Entry 8ZOY (electron microscopy, 2.50 A resolution); this record covers chains A and B.

Chain A:
Molecule: Sodium-dependent noradrenaline transporter
Organism: Homo sapiens
Reference sequence: P23975 (SC6A2_HUMAN); residue numbers follow UniProt; this construct covers 47-617
Sequence (571 residues; row label = number of the first residue in the row):
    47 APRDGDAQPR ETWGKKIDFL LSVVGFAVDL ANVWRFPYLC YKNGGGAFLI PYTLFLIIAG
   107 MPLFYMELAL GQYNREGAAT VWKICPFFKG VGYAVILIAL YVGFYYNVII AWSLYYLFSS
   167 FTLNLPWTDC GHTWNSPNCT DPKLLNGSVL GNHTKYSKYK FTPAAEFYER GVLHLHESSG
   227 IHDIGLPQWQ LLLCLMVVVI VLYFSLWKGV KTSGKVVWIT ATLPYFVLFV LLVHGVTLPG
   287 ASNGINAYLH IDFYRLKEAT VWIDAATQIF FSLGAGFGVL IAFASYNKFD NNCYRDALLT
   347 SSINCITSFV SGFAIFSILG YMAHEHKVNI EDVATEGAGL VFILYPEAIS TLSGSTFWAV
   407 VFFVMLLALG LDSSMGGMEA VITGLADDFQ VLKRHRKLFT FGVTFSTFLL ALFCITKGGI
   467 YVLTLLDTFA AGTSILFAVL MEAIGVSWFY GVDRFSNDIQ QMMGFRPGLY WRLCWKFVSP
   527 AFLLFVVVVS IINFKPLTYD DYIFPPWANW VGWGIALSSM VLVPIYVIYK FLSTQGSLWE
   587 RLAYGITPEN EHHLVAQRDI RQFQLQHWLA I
Disordered / not traced: 47-59, 191-198, 259-261
UniProt features mapped onto this chain:
  - binding site (Na(+)): G71, A73, V74, N78, S318, N350, D418, S419
  - binding site ((R)-noradrenaline): D75, Y87, K88, A145, G149, F317, E382
  - binding site (dopamine): D75, A145, F317, E382
  - glycosylation (N-linked (GlcNAc...) asparagine): N184, N192, N198
  - natural variant: A457 (A457P: In ORSTI)
  - mutagenesis: F72 (F72A: Loss of norepinephrine binding), D75 (D75A: Loss of norepinephrine binding. Abolishes norepinephrine uptake; D75N: Abolishes norepinephrine uptake), K135 (K135A: Decreased homodimerization and norepinephrine transport; when associated with A-435, A-438 and A-444), V148 (V148A: Decreased norepinephrine uptake), G149 (G149A: Decreased norepinephrine uptake), Y152 (Y152A: Loss of norepinephrine binding; Y152F: Severely decreased norepinephrine uptake), N153 (N153A: Abolishes norepinephrine uptake), L232 (L232A: Decreased homodimerization and norepinephrine transport; when associated with A-235, A-459 and A-553), W235 (W235A: Decreased homodimerization and norepinephrine transport; when associated with A-232, A-459 and A-553), F317 (F317A: Loss of norepinephrine binding), G320 (G320A: Loss of norepinephrine binding), F323 (F323A: Loss of norepinephrine binding. Abolishes norepinephrine uptake), 9 further mutagenesis entries in UniProt
Disulfides: C176-C185
Residues lining bound ligands:
  - L-norepinephrine (LNR): D75, A77, A145, V148, G149, Y152, F317, F323, V325, S419, S420, G423, M424
  - phosphatidylethanolamine (PTY): K135, Y139, I142, L143, L146, V427, L431, D434, F435, L568, I571, Y572, Y575
Reported in the primary citation:
  - binding site for phosphatidylethanolamine: K135, Y139, Y572, Y575
  - conformationally variable residues (side-chain flip): F72, D75, Y152

Chain B:
Molecule: Nb_BF9
Organism: Lama glama
Sequence (120 residues; numbered 1 to 120; the number before each row is that of its first residue):
     1 EVQLVESGGG LVQAGGSLRL SCAASGFPVT NFEMYWYRQA PGKEREWVAA IYSTGITEYA
    61 DSVKGRFTIS RDNSKNTVYL QMNSLKPEDT AVYYCNVKDN GAWRQNYDYW GQGTQVTVSS
Disordered / not traced: 120
Disulfides: C22-C95

Chain A / chain B interface:
Residue-residue contacts - 38 pairs, chain A then chain B:
  Y119(A) with P28(B); N31(B), hydrogen bond (backbone-side chain)
  N120(A) with N31(B)
  R121(A) with N31(B); F32(B); D99(B), salt bridge; N100(B), hydrogen bond (backbone-side chain); R104(B), hydrogen bond (backbone-side chain); Y107(B)
  E122(A) with N100(B), hydrogen bond; R104(B)
  G123(A) with R104(B)
  K129(A) with N31(B), hydrogen bond
  V256(A) with W103(B), hydrophobic
  S331(A) with R104(B), hydrogen bond
  Y332(A) with W103(B); R104(B)
  K334(A) with N106(B), hydrogen bond (side chain-backbone); Y107(B); Y109(B), hydrogen bond
  F335(A) with G26(B); F27(B), hydrophobic; P28(B); Y107(B), hydrogen bond (backbone-side chain)
  I428(A) with W103(B), hydrophobic
  T429(A) with R104(B)
  A432(A) with W103(B), hydrophobic
  D433(A) with R104(B), salt bridge
  L438(A) with W103(B)
  K439(A) with W103(B), hydrogen bond (backbone-side chain)
  R442(A) with W103(B)
  Q507(A) with F27(B); P28(B)
  N596(A) with T30(B), hydrogen bond; S53(B), hydrogen bond (side chain-backbone); T54(B); R71(B), hydrogen bond; N73(B)
Also at the interface, not in a pair above, chain A (22 interface residues in all): D336, E425
Also at the interface, not in a pair above, chain B (20 interface residues in all): E1, G101, A102

Overview:
The interface between chain A and chain B involves 22 residues on one side and 20 on the other, with 13
hydrogen bonds and 2 salt bridges. Polar contacts include R121(A)-D99(B), D433(A)-R104(B) and Y119(A)-N31(B).
From the paper: a binding site for phosphatidylethanolamine at K135(A), Y139(A) and Y572(A) among others;
conformational variability at F72(A), D75(A) and Y152(A).
Chain A is Sodium-dependent noradrenaline transporter (Homo sapiens) and chain B is Nb_BF9 (Lama glama); the
structure, Cryo-EM structure of human norepinephrine transporter NET bound with norepinephrine in an inward
open state at ..., was determined by electron microscopy, deposited together with 8ZP1, 8ZP2 and 8ZPB.
